Entry 3CL3 (X-ray diffraction, 3.20 A resolution); this record covers chains B and D of the 4 polymer chains in the assembly.

Chain B:
Protein: Orf K13
From: Human gammaherpesvirus 8
UniProt: P88961 (P88961_HHV8); numbering as in UniProt (aligned over 1-178)
Sequence (183 residues; each row starts with the number of its first residue; numbers below 1 keep their minus sign (Gly-4 is residue -4)):
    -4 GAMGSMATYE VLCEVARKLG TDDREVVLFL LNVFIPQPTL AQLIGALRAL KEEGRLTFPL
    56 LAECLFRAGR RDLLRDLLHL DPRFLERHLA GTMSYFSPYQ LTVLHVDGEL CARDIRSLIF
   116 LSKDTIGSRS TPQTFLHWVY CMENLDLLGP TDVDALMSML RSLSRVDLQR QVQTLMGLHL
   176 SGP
Unresolved in the structure: -4 to 1, 118-124, 174-178
Sequence notes: expression tag (-4 to 0)

Chain D:
Protein: NF-kappa-B essential modulator
From: Homo sapiens
UniProt: Q9Y6K9 (NEMO_HUMAN); aligned to UniProt positions 150-252 over residues 150-252 (the alignment contains insertions or deletions, so no single offset holds)
Sequence (130 residues; numbered 143 to 272; the number before each row is that of its first residue):
   143 GHMASGSLGE LQESQSRLEA ATKECQALEG RARAASEQAR QLESEREALQ QQHSVQVDQL
   203 RMQGQSVEAA LRMERQAASE EKRKLAQLQV AYHQLFQEYD NHIKSSVVGS ERKRGMQLED
   263 LKQQLQQAEE
Unresolved in the structure: 143-192, 252-272
Sequence notes: expression tag (143-149)
Swiss-Prot annotation at these positions:
  - cross-link (Glycyl lysine isopeptide (Lys-Gly)): Lys226 (interchain with G-Cter in ubiquitin), Lys246 (interchain with G-Cter in ubiquitin)

Interface between chain B and chain D:
Residue-residue contacts (6):
  Thr3(B) with Gln236(D)
  Thr52(B) with Glu240(D)
  Phe53(B) with Glu240(D), hydrogen bond (backbone-side chain)
  Pro54(B) with Glu240(D)
  His74(B) with Gln229(D); Ala233(D)
Other interface residues (no listed pair), chain B (6 interface residues in all): Val6
Other interface residues (no listed pair), chain D (7 interface residues in all): Leu230, Leu237, His244

In short:
6 residues of chain B and 7 residues of chain D are in contact; the contacts include 1 hydrogen bond. The
hydrogen-bonded pair is Phe53(B)-Glu240(D).
Chain B is Orf K13 (Human gammaherpesvirus 8) and chain D is NF-kappa-B essential modulator (Homo sapiens);
the structure, Crystal Structure of a vFLIP-IKKgamma complex: Insights into viral activation of the IKK
signalosome, was determined by X-ray diffraction.
